8TW9 - chains D and B of the 6 polymer chains in the assembly; structure by electron microscopy, 3.60 A resolution.

# Chain D
Protein: Chromosome transmission fidelity protein 8
From: Saccharomyces cerevisiae
UniProtKB: P38877 (CTF8_YEAST); residue numbers follow UniProt; this construct covers 2-133
Chain sequence (132 residues; numbered 2 to 133; the number before each row is that of its first residue):
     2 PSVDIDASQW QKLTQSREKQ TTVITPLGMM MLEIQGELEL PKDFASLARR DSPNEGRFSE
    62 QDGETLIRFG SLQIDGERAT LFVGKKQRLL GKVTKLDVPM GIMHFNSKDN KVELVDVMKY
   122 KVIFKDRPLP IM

# Chain B
Protein: Sister chromatid cohesion protein DCC1
From: Saccharomyces cerevisiae
UniProtKB: P25559 (DCC1_YEAST); residues 1-380 here = UniProt positions 1-380
Chain sequence (380 residues; numbered 1 to 380; the number before each row is that of its first residue):
     1 MSINLHSAPE YDPSYKLIQL TPELLDIIQD PVQNHQLRFK SLDKDKSEVV LCSHDKTWVL
    61 KQRKHSNTVL LMREFVPEQP ITFDETLLFG LSKPYMDVVG FAKTESEFET RETHGELNLN
   121 SVPIYNGELD FSDKIMKRSS TKVIGTLEEL LENSPCSALE GISKWHKIGG SVKDGVLCIL
   181 SQDFLFKALH VLLMSAMAES LDLQHLNVED THHAVGKDIE DEFNPYTREI IETVLNKFAV
   241 QEQEAENNTW RLRIPFIAQW YGIQALRKYV SGISMPIDEF LIKWKSLFPP FFPCDIDIDM
   301 LRGYHFKPTD KTVQYIAKST LPMDPKERFK VLFRLQSQWD LEDIKPLIEE LNSRGMKIDS
   361 FIMKYARRKR LGKKTVVTSR
Unresolved in the structure: 1, 243-246, 380

# How chain D and chain B interact
Contacting residue pairs (103; chain D residue first):
  Pro2(D) with Lys40(B); Ser41(B), hydrogen bond (backbone-backbone); Asp43(B); Lys44(B)
  Ser3(D) with Arg38(B), hydrogen bond; Phe39(B); Lys40(B); Glu152(B), hydrogen bond (side chain-backbone)
  Val4(D) with Arg38(B); Phe39(B), hydrogen bond (backbone-backbone)
  Asp5(D) with Leu37(B); Arg38(B), salt bridge
  Ile6(D) with Leu37(B), hydrogen bond (backbone-backbone); Phe39(B), hydrophobic; Leu51(B), hydrophobic
  Trp11(D) with Ile28(B), hydrophobic; Gln29(B)
  Gln12(D) with Ile28(B), hydrogen bond (side chain-backbone)
  Thr15(D) with Gln29(B)
  Gly29(D) with Arg73(B); Glu74(B), hydrogen bond (backbone-backbone)
  Met30(D) with Met72(B); Arg73(B); Phe101(B), hydrophobic
  Met31(D) with Leu71(B); Met72(B), hydrogen bond (backbone-backbone)
  Met32(D) with Leu70(B); Met72(B)
  Leu33(D) with Thr68(B); Val69(B); Leu70(B), hydrogen bond (backbone-backbone); Met72(B), hydrophobic
  Glu34(D) with Thr68(B); Val69(B)
  Ile35(D) with Asn67(B); Thr68(B), hydrogen bond (backbone-backbone)
  Gln36(D) with Asn67(B)
  Gly37(D) with Thr68(B), hydrogen bond (backbone-side chain)
  Glu38(D) with Thr68(B)
  Leu39(D) with Thr68(B)
  Asn55(D) with Asp84(B)
  Glu56(D) with Asp84(B), hydrogen bond (backbone-backbone)
  Arg58(D) with Thr86(B)
  Ser60(D) with Ile81(B)
  Gln62(D) with Pro77(B); Glu78(B); Gln79(B); Ile81(B)
  Asp63(D) with Glu78(B)
  Thr66(D) with Ser7(B); Pro9(B)
  Leu67(D) with His6(B); Ser7(B)
  Ile68(D) with Leu5(B); His6(B); Ser7(B), hydrogen bond (backbone-backbone)
  Arg69(D) with Asn4(B); Leu5(B); His6(B); Phe83(B)
  Phe70(D) with Leu5(B), hydrogen bond (backbone-backbone); His6(B); Ser7(B)
  Gly71(D) with Asn4(B); Leu5(B), hydrogen bond (backbone-backbone)
  Ser72(D) with Ser2(B), hydrogen bond; Leu5(B)
  Leu73(D) with Ser2(B), hydrogen bond (backbone-side chain); Ile3(B), hydrogen bond (backbone-backbone); Leu5(B)
  Gln74(D) with Gly90(B); Leu91(B); Ser92(B), hydrogen bond (side chain-backbone)
  Leu82(D) with Leu5(B), hydrophobic
  Phe83(D) with Leu88(B), hydrophobic; Phe89(B)
  Pro100(D) with Leu20(B), hydrogen bond (backbone-backbone)
  Met101(D) with Leu17(B), hydrophobic; Ile18(B); Gln19(B); Glu107(B)
  Gly102(D) with Lys16(B); Leu17(B); Ile18(B), hydrogen bond (backbone-backbone)
  Ile103(D) with Tyr15(B), hydrophobic; Lys16(B)
  Met104(D) with Tyr15(B); Lys16(B), hydrogen bond (backbone-backbone); Ile18(B), hydrophobic; Phe39(B), hydrophobic
  His105(D) with Asp12(B); Ser14(B), hydrogen bond; Tyr15(B)
  Phe106(D) with Ser14(B), hydrogen bond (backbone-side chain); Lys16(B); Phe39(B), hydrophobic
  Val116(D) with Tyr15(B), hydrophobic
  Val118(D) with Leu20(B), hydrophobic
  Ile132(D) with Leu87(B); Leu88(B), hydrophobic; Phe89(B)
  Met133(D) with Leu87(B), hydrophobic; Phe89(B)
Other interface residues (no listed pair), chain D (56 interface residues in all): Ile25, Leu41, Phe45, Glu61, Glu65, Lys86, Val99, Asn107, Val113
Other interface residues (no listed pair), chain B (57 interface residues in all): Ala8, Tyr11, Leu25, Leu42, Phe75, Met96, Val99, Asn153

# Summary
The interface between chain D and chain B involves 56 residues on one side and 57 on the other, with 24
hydrogen bonds and 1 salt bridge. Polar contacts include Asp5(D)-Arg38(B), Ser3(D)-Arg38(B) and
Ser3(D)-Glu152(B).
Chain D is Chromosome transmission fidelity protein 8 and chain B is Sister chromatid cohesion protein DCC1,
both from Saccharomyces cerevisiae; the structure, Cryo-EM structure of S. cerevisiae PolE-Ctf18-8-1-DNA, was
determined by electron microscopy, deposited together with 9B8R, 8TW7, 8TW8, 8TWA and 8TWB.
